PDB entry 3EJ3 | X-ray diffraction, 1.70 A resolution | chains B and D of the 6 polymer chains in the assembly

# Chain B (and D)
Name: Beta-subunit of trans-3-chloroacrylic acid dehalogenase
From: Pseudomonas pavonaceae
Notes: chain D of this document is another copy of the same molecule, construct and numbering; everything in this record applies to it too
Reference sequence: Q9EV84 (Q9EV84_PSEPV); residues 1-70 here correspond to UniProt positions 2-71 (UniProt number = residue number + 1)
Sequence (70 residues; numbered 1 to 70; the number before each row is that of its first residue):
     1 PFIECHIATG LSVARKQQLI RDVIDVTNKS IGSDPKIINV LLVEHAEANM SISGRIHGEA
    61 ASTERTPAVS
Disordered / not traced: 62-70 (chain D: 58-70)
From the paper describing this entry:
  - binding site for acetate ion: Pro1
  - catalytic residues: Pro1 (citing earlier work)

# Chain B / chain D interface
Contacting residue pairs (31):
  His6(B) - Leu41(D)
  His45(B) - Leu41(D)
  Ala48(B) - Val13(D)  hydrophobic
  Ala48(B) - Gln17(D)
  Ala48(B) - Ile20(D)
  Asn49(B) - Lys16(D)
  Asn49(B) - Ile20(D)
  Asn49(B) - Val40(D)
  Asn49(B) - Leu41(D)
  Asn49(B) - Leu42(D)  hydrogen bond (backbone-backbone)
  Asn49(B) - Glu44(D)  hydrogen bond
  Met50(B) - Val40(D)
  Met50(B) - Leu41(D)  hydrophobic
  Ser51(B) - Ile20(D)
  Ser51(B) - Ile24(D)
  Ser51(B) - Asn39(D)
  Ser51(B) - Val40(D)  hydrogen bond (backbone-backbone)
  Ile52(B) - Asn39(D)
  Ser53(B) - Pro35(D)
  Ser53(B) - Lys36(D)  hydrogen bond (side chain-backbone)
  Ser53(B) - Ile38(D)  hydrogen bond (backbone-backbone)
  Ser53(B) - Asn39(D)  hydrogen bond (backbone-side chain)
  Gly54(B) - Ile24(D)
  Gly54(B) - Pro35(D)  hydrogen bond (backbone-backbone)
  Gly54(B) - Ile38(D)  hydrogen bond (backbone-backbone)
  Ile56(B) - Gln17(D)
  Ile56(B) - Ile20(D)  hydrophobic
  Ile56(B) - Arg21(D)
  His57(B) - Gln17(D)
  His57(B) - Arg21(D)
  Ala61(B) - Ile24(D)  hydrophobic
Interface residues without a listed pair, chain D (17 interface residues in all): Glu4, Ile37, Val43

# In short
The interface between chain B and chain D involves 12 residues on one side and 17 on the other, with 8
hydrogen bonds. Polar contacts include Asn49(B)-Glu44(D), Ser53(B)-Lys36(D) and Ser53(B)-Asn39(D). The paper
reports the catalytic residue Pro1(B); a binding site for acetate ion at Pro1(B).
Both chains are Beta-subunit of trans-3-chloroacrylic acid dehalogenase (Pseudomonas pavonaceae). Entry 3EJ3
(Structural and mechanistic analysis of trans-3-chloroacrylic acid dehalogenase activity) was determined by
X-ray diffraction together with 3EJ7 and 3EJ9 from the same study.
